PDB entry 4HCR | X-ray diffraction, 2.30 A resolution | chains L and A of the 3 polymer chains in the assembly

# Chain L
Name: PF-547659 light chain
From: Homo sapiens
Chain sequence (219 residues; each row starts with the number of its first residue):
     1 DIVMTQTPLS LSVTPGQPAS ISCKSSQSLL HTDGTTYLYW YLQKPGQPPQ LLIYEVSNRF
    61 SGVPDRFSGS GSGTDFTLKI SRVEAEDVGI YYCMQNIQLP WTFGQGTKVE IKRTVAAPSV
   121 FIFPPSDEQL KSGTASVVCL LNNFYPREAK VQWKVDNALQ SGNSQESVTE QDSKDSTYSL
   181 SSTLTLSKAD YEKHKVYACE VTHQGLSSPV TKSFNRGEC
Disordered / not traced: 219
Cystine bridges: Cys23-Cys93, Cys139-Cys199

# Chain A
Name: Mucosal addressin cell adhesion molecule 1
From: Homo sapiens
UniProtKB: Q13477 (MADCA_HUMAN); residues 1-203 here correspond to UniProt positions 23-225 (UniProt number = residue number + 22)
Chain sequence (209 residues; each row starts with the number of its first residue):
     1 VKPLQVEPPE PVVAVALGAS RQLTCRLACA DRGASVQWRG LDTSLGAVQS DTGRSVLTVR
    61 NASLSAAGTR VCVGSCGGRT FQHTVQLLVY AFPNQLTVSP AALVPGDPEV ACTAHKVTPV
   121 DPNALSFSLL VGGQELEGAQ ALGPEVQEEE EEPQGDEDVL FRVTERWRLP PLGTPVPPAL
   181 YCQATMRLPG LELSHRQAIP VLHHHHHHH
Disordered / not traced: 150-157, 203-209
Differences from the reference sequence: engineered mutation Asn94 (Asp116 in Q13477); expression tag (204-209)
Cystine bridges: Cys25-Cys72, Cys29-Cys76, Cys112-Cys182
Curated features (UniProtKB/Swiss-Prot):
  - glycosylation: Asn61 (N-linked (GlcNAc...) asparagine)

# Chain L / chain A interface
Residue-residue contacts (11; chain L residue first):
  His31(L) - Arg79(A)
  Asp33(L) - Val1(A)  hydrogen bond (backbone-backbone)
  Thr35(L) - Lys2(A)  hydrogen bond
  Tyr37(L) - Arg79(A)
  Glu55(L) - Lys2(A)  salt bridge
  Asn96(L) - Arg79(A)  hydrogen bond (backbone-side chain)
  Ile97(L) - Arg79(A)  hydrogen bond (backbone-side chain)
  Leu99(L) - Gly77(A)
  Trp101(L) - Gly77(A)
  Trp101(L) - Gly78(A)
  Trp101(L) - Arg79(A)
Also at the interface, not in a pair above, chain L (10 interface residues in all): Gln98
Also at the interface, not in a pair above, chain A (7 interface residues in all): Pro3, Phe81

# Overview
The interface between chain L and chain A involves 10 residues on one side and 7 on the other, with 4 hydrogen
bonds and 1 salt bridge. Polar pairs include Glu55(L)-Lys2(A), Thr35(L)-Lys2(A) and Asn96(L)-Arg79(A).
Here chain L is PF-547659 light chain and chain A is Mucosal addressin cell adhesion molecule 1, both from
Homo sapiens. Entry 4HCR (Crystal structure of human MAdCAM-1 D1D2 complexed with Fab PF-547659) was
determined by X-ray diffraction.
